PDB entry 4FKH | X-ray diffraction, 2.05 A resolution | chain A

== Chain A ==
Protein: Aminopeptidase N
From: Sus scrofa
Notes: EC 3.4.11.2
UniProt: P15145 (AMPN_PIG); numbering as in UniProt (aligned over 62-963)
Chain sequence (909 residues; each row starts with the number of its first residue):
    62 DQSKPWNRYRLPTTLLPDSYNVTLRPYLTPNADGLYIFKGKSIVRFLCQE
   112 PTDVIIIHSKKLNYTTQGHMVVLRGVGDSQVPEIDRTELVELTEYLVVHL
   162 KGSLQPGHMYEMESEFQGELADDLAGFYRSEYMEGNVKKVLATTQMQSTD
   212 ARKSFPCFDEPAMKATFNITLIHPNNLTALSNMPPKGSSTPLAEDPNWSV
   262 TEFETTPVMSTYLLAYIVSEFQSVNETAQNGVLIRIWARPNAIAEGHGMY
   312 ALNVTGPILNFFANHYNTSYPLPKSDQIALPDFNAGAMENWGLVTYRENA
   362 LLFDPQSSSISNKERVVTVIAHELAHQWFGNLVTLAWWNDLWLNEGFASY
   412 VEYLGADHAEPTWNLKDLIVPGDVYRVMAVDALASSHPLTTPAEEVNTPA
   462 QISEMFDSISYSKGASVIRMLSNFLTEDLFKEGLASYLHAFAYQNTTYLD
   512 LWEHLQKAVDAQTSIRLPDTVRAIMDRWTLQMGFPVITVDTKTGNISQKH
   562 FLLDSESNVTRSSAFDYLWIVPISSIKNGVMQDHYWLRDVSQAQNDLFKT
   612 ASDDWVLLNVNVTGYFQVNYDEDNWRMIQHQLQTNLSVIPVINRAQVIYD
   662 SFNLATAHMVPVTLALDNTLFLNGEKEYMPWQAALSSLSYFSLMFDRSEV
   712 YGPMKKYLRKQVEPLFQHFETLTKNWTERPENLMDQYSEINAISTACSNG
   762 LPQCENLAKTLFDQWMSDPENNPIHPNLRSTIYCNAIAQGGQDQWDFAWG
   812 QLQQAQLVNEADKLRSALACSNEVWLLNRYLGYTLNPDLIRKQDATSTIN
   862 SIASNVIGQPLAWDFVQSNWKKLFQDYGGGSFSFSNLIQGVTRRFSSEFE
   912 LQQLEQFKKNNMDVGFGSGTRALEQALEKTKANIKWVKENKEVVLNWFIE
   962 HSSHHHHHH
Unresolved in the structure: 62, 965-970
Differences from the reference sequence: conflict Asn-82 (Phe in P15145), Phe-107 (Leu in P15145); expression tag (964-970)
Disulfides: Cys-758/Cys-765, Cys-795/Cys-831
Covalently attached groups: N-acetylglucosamine (NAG) linked to Asn-82, Asn-124, Asn-229, Asn-237, Asn-314, Asn-328, Asn-506, Asn-556, Asn-569, Asn-622, Asn-646
Metal / ion sites: Zn2+: His-383, His-387, Glu-406
Residues lining bound ligands: alanine (ALA): Gln-206, Gln-208, Ala-346, Ala-348, Met-349, Glu-350, His-383, Glu-406, Phe-467, Tyr-472
Curated features (UniProtKB/Swiss-Prot):
  - active site: Glu-384 (Proton acceptor)
  - binding site (substrate): Gly-347 to Asn-351
  - binding site (Zn(2+)): His-383, His-387, Glu-406
  - site: Tyr-472 (Transition state stabilizer)
  - modified residue: Tyr-171 (Sulfotyrosine)
  - glycosylation (N-linked (GlcNAc...) asparagine): Asn-82, Asn-124, Asn-229, Asn-237, Asn-258, Asn-286, Asn-314, Asn-328, Asn-506, Asn-556, Asn-569, Asn-622, Asn-646, Asn-736
Reported in the primary citation:
  - binding site for alanine: Gln-208, Met-349, Glu-350, Glu-406
  - specificity-determining residues: Met-349
  - mutagenesis - E350Q, E384Q, Y472F: decreased catalytic activity

== Overview ==
Bound to chain A: alanine. Covalently linked N-acetylglucosamine: at Asn-82, Asn-124, Asn-229, Asn-237,
Asn-314 and Asn-328 and 5 more. Curated annotation (UniProt) lists active-site residue Glu-384, 5
substrate-binding residues and 3 Zn2+-binding residues. The paper reports a binding site for alanine at
Gln-208, Met-349 and Glu-350 among others; E350Q, E384Q and Y472F reduce catalytic activity.
Chain A is Aminopeptidase N (Sus scrofa); the structure, Crystal structure of porcine aminopeptidase-N
complexed with alanine, was determined by X-ray diffraction together with 4NZ8, 4NAQ, 4HOM and 4FKK from the
same study.
